PDB entry 8AUW | electron microscopy, 7.20 A resolution (low resolution: residue-level contacts below are approximate; hydrogen-bond / salt-bridge calls are withheld) | chains B and C of the 4 polymer chains in the assembly

Chain B:
Protein: Baculoviral IAP repeat-containing protein 6
From: Homo sapiens
Notes: EC 2.3.2.27
UniProt: Q9NR09 (BIRC6_HUMAN); numbering as in UniProt (aligned over 1-4857)
Amino-acid sequence (4867 residues; row label = number of the first residue in the row):
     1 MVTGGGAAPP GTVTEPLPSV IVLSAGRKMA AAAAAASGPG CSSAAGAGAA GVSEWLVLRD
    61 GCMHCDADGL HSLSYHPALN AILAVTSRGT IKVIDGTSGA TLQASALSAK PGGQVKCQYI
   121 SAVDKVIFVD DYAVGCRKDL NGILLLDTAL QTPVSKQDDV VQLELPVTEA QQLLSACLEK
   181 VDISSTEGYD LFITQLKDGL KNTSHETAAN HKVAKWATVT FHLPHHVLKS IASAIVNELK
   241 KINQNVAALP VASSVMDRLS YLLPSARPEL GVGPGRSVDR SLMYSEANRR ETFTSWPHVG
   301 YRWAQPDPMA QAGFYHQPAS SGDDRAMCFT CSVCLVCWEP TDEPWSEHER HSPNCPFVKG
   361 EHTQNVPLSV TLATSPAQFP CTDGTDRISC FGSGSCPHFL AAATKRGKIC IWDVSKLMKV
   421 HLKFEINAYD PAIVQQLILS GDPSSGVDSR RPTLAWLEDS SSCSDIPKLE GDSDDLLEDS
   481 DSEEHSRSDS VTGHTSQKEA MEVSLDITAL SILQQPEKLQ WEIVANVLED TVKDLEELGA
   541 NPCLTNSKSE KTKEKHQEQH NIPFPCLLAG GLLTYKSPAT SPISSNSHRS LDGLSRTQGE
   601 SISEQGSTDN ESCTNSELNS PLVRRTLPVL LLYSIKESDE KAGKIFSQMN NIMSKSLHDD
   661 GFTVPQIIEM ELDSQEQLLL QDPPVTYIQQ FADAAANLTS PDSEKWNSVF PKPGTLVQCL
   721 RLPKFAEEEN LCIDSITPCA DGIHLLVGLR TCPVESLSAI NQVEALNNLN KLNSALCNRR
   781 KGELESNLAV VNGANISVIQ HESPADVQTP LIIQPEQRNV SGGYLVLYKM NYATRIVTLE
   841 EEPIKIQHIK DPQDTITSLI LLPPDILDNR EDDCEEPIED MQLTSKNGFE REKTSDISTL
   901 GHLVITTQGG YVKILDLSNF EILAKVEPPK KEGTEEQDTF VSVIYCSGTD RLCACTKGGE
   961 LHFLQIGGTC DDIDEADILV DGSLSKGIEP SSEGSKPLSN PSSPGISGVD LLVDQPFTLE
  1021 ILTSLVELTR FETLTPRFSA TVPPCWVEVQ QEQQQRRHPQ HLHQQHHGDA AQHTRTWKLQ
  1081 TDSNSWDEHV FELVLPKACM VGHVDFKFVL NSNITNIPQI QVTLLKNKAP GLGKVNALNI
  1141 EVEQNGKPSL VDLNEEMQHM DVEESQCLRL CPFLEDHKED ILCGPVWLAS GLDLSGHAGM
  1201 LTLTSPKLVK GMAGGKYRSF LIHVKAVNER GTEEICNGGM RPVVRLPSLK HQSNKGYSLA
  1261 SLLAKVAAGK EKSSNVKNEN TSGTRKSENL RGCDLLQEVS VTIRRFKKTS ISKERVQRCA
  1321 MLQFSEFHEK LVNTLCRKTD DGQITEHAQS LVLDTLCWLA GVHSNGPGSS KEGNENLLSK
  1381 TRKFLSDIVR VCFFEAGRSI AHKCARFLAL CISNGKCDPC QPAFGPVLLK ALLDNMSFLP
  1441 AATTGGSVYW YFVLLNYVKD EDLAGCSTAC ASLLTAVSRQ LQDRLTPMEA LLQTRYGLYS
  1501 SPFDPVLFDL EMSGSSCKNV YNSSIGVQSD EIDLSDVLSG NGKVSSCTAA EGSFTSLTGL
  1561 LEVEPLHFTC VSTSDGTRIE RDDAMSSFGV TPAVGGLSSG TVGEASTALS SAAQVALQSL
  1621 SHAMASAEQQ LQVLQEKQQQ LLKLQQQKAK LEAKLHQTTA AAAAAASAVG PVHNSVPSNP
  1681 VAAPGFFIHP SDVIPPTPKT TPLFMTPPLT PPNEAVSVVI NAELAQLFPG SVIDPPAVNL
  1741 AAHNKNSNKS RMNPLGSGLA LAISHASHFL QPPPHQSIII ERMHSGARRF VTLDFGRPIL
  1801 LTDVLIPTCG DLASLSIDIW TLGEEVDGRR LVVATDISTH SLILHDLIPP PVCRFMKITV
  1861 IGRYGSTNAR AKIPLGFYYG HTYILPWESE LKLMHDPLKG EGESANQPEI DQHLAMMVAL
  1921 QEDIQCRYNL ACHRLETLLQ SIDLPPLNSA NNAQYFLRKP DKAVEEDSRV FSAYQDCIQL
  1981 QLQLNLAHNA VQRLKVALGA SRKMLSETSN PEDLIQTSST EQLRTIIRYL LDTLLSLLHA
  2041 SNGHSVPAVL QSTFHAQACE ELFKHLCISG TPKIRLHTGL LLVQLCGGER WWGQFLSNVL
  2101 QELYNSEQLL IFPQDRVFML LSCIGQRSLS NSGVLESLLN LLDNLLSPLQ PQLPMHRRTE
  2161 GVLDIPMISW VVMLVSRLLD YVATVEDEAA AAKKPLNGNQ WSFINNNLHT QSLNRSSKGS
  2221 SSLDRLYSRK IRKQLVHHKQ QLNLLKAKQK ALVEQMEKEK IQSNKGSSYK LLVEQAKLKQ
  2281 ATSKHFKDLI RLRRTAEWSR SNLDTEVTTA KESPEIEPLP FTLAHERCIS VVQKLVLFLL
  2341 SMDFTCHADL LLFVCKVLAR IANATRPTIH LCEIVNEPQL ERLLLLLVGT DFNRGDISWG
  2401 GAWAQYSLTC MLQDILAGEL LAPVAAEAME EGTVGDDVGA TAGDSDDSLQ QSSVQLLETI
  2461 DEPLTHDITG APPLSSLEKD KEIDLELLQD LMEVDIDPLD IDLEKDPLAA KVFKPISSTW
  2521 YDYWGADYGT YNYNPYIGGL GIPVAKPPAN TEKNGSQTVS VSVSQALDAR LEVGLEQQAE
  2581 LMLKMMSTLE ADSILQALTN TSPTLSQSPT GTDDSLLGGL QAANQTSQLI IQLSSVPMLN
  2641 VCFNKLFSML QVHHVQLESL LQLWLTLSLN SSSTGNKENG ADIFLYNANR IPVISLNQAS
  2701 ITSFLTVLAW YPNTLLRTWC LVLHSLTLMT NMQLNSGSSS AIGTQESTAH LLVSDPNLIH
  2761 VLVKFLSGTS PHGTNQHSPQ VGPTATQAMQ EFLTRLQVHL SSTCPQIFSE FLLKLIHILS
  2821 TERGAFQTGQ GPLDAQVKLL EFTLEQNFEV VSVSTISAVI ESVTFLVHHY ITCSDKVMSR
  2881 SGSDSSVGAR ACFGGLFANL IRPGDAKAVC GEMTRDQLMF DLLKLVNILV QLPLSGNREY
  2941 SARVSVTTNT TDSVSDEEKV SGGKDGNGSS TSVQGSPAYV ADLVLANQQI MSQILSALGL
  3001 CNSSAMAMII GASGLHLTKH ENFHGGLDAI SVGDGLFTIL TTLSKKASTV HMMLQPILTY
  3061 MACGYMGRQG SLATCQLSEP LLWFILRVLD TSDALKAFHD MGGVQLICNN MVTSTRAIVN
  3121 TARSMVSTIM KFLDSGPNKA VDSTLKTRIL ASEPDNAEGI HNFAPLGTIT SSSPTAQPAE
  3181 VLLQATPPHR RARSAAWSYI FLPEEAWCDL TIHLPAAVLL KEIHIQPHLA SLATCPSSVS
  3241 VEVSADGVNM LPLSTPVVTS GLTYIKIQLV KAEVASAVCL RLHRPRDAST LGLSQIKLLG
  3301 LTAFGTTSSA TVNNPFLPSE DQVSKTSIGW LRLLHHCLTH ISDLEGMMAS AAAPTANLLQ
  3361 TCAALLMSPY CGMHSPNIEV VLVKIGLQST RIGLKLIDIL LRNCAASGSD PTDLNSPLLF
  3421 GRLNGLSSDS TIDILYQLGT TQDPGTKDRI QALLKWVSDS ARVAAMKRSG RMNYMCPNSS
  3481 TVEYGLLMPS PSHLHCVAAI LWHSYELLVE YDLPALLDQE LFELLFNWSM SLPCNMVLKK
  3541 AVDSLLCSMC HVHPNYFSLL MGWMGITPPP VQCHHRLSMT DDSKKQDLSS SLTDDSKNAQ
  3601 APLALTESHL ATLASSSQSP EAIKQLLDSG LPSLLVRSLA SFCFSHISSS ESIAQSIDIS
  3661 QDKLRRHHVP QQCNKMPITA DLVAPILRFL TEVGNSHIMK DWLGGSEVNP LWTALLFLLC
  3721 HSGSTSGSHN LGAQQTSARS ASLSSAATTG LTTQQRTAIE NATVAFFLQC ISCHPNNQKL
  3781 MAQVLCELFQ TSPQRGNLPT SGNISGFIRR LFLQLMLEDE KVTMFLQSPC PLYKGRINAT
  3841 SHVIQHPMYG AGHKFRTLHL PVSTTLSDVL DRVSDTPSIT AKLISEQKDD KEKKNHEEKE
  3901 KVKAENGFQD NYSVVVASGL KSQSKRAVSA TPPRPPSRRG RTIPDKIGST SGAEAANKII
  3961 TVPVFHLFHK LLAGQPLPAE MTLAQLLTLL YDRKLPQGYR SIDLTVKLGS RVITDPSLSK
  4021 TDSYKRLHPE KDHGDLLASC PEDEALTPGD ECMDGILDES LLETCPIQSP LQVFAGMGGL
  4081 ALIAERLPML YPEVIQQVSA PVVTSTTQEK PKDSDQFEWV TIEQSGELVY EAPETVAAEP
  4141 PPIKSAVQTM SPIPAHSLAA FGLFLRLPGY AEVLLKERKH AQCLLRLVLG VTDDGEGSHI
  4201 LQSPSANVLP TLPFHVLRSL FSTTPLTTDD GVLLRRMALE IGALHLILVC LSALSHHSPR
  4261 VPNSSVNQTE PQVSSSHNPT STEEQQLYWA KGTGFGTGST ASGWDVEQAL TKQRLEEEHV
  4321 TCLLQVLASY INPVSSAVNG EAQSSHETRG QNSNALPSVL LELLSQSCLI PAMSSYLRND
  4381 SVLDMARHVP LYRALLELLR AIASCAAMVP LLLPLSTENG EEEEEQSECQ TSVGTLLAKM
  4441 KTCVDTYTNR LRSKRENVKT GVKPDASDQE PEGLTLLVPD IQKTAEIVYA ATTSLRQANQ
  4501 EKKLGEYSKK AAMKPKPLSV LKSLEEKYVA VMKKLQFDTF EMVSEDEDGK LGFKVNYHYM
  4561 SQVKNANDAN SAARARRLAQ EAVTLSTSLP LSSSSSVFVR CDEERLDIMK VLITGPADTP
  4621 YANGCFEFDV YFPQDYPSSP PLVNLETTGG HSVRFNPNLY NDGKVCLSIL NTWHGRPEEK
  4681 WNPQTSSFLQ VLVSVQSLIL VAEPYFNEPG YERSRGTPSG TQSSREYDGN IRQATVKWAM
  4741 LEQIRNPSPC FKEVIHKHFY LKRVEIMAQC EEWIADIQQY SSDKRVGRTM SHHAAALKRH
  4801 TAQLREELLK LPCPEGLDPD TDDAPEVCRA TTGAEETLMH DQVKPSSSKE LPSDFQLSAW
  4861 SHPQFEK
Not modelled in the structure: 1-53, 442-499, 516-562, 581-620, 640-708, 756-817, 870-896, 969-1005, 1049-1073, 1133-1167, 1230-1286, 1484-1485, 1516-1530, 1539-1550, 1584-1757, 1893-1905, 1958-1963, 2151-2162, 2190-2198, 2207-2320, 2422-2561, 2604-2632, 2672-2684, 2736-2744, 2882-2911, 2937-2976, 3005-3029, 3065-3073, 3135-3158, 3306-3319, 3404-3427, 3468-3480, 3568-3601, 3653-3673, 3725-3748, 3795-3801, 3834-3842, 3874-3959, 4014-4059, 4088-4152, 4191-4207, 4263-4313, 4337-4350, 4380-4389, 4416-4429, 4446-4476, 4497-4867
Differences from the reference sequence: conflict Val1332 (Leu in Q9NR09); expression tag (4858-4867)
Curated features (UniProtKB/Swiss-Prot):
  - region: His3189 to Arg3193 (HRRAR loop)
  - active site: Cys4666 (Glycyl thioester intermediate)
  - binding site (Zn(2+)): Cys328, Cys331, His348, Cys355
  - modified residue: Ser473 (Phosphoserine), Ser480 (Phosphoserine), Ser482 (Phosphoserine), Ser581 (Phosphoserine), Ser590 (Phosphoserine), Thr1710 (Phosphothreonine), Ser2222 (Phosphoserine), Ser2955 (Phosphoserine), Thr3931 (Phosphothreonine), Ser4023 (Phosphoserine)
Cystine bridges: Cys1932-Cys1977
Ion coordination: Zn2+: Cys328, Cys331, His348, Cys355
Reported in the primary citation:
  - mutagenesis - D342Q: increased catalytic activity with Diablo IAP-binding mitochondrial protein (chain C)
  - post-translational modification sites: Lys2270 (citing earlier work)
  - mutagenesis - D342Q, C4666A: abolished catalytic activity
  - catalytic residues: Cys4666
  - mutagenesis - D342Q: unchanged catalytic activity

Chain C:
Protein: Diablo IAP-binding mitochondrial protein
From: Homo sapiens
UniProt: Q9NR28 (DBLOH_HUMAN); residues 1-184 here correspond to UniProt positions 56-239 (UniProt number = residue number + 55)
Amino-acid sequence (184 residues; each row starts with the number of its first residue):
     1 AVPIAQKSEP HSLSSEALMR RAVSLVTDST STFLSQTTYA LIEAITEYTK AVYTLTSLYR
    61 QYTSLLGKMN SEEEDEVWQV IIGARAEMTS KHQEYLKLET TWMTAVGLSE MAAEAAYQTG
   121 ADQASITARN HIQLVKLQVE EVHQLSRKAE TKLAEAQIEE LRQKTQEEGE ERAESEQEAY
   181 LRED
Not modelled in the structure: 5-10, 168-184
Curated features (UniProtKB/Swiss-Prot):
  - motif: Ala1 to Ala5 (IAP-binding)

Chain B / chain C interface:
Pairs across the interface (16):
  Arg325(B) with Ile4(C)
  Cys334(B) with Pro3(C); Ile4(C)
  Leu335(B) with Ala1(C); Val2(C); Pro3(C)
  Val336(B) with Ala1(C); Val2(C); Ile4(C)
  Cys337(B) with Ala1(C)
  Trp338(B) with Ala1(C)
  Glu339(B) with Ala1(C)
  Asp342(B) with Ala1(C)
  Arg350(B) with Ala1(C)
  His351(B) with Ala1(C)
  Arg3191(B) with Met111(C)
Other interface residues (no listed pair), chain B (13 interface residues in all): Glu347, Arg1782
Interface features reported in the paper:
  - interface residues, chain B: Asp342(B) (proposed by the authors, not directly observed)

Overview:
13 residues of chain B and 5 residues of chain C are in contact. The Zn2+ site is built by Cys328(B),
Cys331(B), His348(B) and Cys355(B). Curated annotation (UniProt) lists active-site residue Cys4666(B) and 4
Zn2+-binding residues on chain B. The paper reports the catalytic residue Cys4666(B); D342Q and C4666A of
chain B abolish catalytic activity.
Chain B is Baculoviral IAP repeat-containing protein 6 and chain C is Diablo IAP-binding mitochondrial
protein, both from Homo sapiens; the structure, Cryo-EM structure of human BIRC6 in complex with SMAC, was
determined by electron microscopy, deposited together with 8ATU, 8ATX and 8AUK.
